Entry 2DGM (X-ray diffraction, 1.95 A resolution); this record covers chains C and D of the 6 polymer chains in the assembly.

Chain C (and D):
Protein: Glutamate decarboxylase beta
Source organism: Escherichia coli
Notes: EC 4.1.1.15; chain D of this document is another copy of the same molecule, construct and numbering; everything in this record applies to it too
UniProtKB: P69910 (DCEB_ECOLI); residues 1-466 here = UniProt positions 1-466
Amino-acid sequence (466 residues; row label = number of the first residue in the row):
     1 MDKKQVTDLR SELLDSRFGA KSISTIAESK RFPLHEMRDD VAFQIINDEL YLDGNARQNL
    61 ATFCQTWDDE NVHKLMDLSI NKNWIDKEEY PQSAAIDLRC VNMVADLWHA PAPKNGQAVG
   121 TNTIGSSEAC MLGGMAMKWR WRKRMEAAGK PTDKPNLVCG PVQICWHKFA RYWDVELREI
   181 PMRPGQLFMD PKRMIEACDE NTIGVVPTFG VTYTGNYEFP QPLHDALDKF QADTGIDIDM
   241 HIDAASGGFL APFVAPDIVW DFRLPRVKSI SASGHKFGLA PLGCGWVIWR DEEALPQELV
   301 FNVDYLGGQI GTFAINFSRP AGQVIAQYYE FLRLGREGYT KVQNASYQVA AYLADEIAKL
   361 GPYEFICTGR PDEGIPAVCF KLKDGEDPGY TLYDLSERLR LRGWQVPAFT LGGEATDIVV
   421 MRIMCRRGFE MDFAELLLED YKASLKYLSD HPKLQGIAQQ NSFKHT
Unresolved in the structure: 1-2, 457-466
Covalent attachments: pyridoxal phosphate (PLP) linked to Lys276
Small-molecule neighbours: pyridoxal phosphate (PLP): Gly125, Ser126, Ser127, Gln163, Cys165, Thr208, Gly210, Thr212, Asp243, Ala245, Ser246, Ser273, His275
Swiss-Prot annotation at these positions:
  - binding site (substrate): Thr62, Asn83
  - binding site (pyridoxal 5'-phosphate): Ser126, Ser127, Thr212, His275
  - modified residue: Lys276 (N6-(pyridoxal phosphate)lysine), Lys446 (N6-acetyllysine), Lys453 (N6-acetyllysine), Lys464 (N6-acetyllysine)
  - mutagenesis: Lys276 (K276A: Strongly reduces pyridoxal phosphate binding and increases stability of the polypeptide; K276H: Abolishes pyridoxal phosphate binding)
From the paper describing this entry:
  - binding site for iodide ion: Ser16, Arg17, Phe18, Trp67, Asp68, His73, Asn81, Val342, Arg427
  - allosteric site: Ser16 to Gly19

Chain C / chain D interface:
Residue-residue contacts - 218 pairs, chain C then chain D:
  Ala27(C) with Arg99(D); Tyr328(D)
  Glu28(C) with Arg99(D); Met103(D); Tyr328(D), hydrogen bond (backbone-side chain)
  Ser29(C) with Arg99(D); Asn102(D), hydrogen bond (backbone-side chain)
  Lys30(C) with Asn102(D)
  Arg31(C) with Met103(D); Asp106(D)
  Phe32(C) with Met103(D); Asp106(D), hydrogen bond (backbone-side chain); Leu107(D), hydrophobic; Phe253(D), hydrophobic; Phe331(D), hydrophobic; Gly335(D); Arg336(D)
  Pro33(C) with Met103(D); Phe331(D); Gly335(D); Arg336(D), hydrogen bond (backbone-backbone)
  Leu34(C) with Arg336(D), hydrogen bond (backbone-backbone); Glu337(D), hydrogen bond (backbone-backbone)
  His35(C) with Leu334(D); Gly335(D); Glu337(D), salt bridge
  Glu36(C) with Arg333(D); Leu334(D), hydrogen bond (backbone-backbone); Glu337(D), hydrogen bond (backbone-side chain); Gly338(D); Lys341(D), salt bridge
  Met37(C) with Leu332(D); Arg333(D), hydrogen bond (backbone-backbone)
  Asp39(C) with Asn71(D), hydrogen bond; Tyr329(D); Arg333(D)
  Ala42(C) with Tyr329(D), hydrophobic; Arg333(D)
  Phe43(C) with Asn71(D); Lys74(D); Leu75(D), hydrophobic; Leu78(D), hydrophobic; Tyr329(D)
  Ile46(C) with Ile325(D), hydrophobic; Tyr328(D), hydrophobic; Tyr329(D), hydrophobic
  Asn47(C) with Leu78(D)
  Glu49(C) with Gln92(D), hydrogen bond; Ile96(D); Arg99(D), salt bridge
  Leu50(C) with Lys82(D); Ser93(D); Ile325(D), hydrophobic
  Leu52(C) with Gln92(D)
  Asp53(C) with Lys82(D), salt bridge; Tyr90(D); Pro91(D); Gln92(D), hydrogen bond (side chain-backbone); Ser93(D), hydrogen bond
  Gly54(C) with Glu89(D)
  Ala56(C) with Tyr90(D)
  Asn59(C) with Glu89(D), hydrogen bond; Tyr90(D), hydrogen bond
  Ala61(C) with Glu89(D)
  Thr62(C) with Asp86(D); Glu89(D)
  Cys64(C) with Asn83(D); Ser318(D)
  Gln65(C) with Asn81(D)
  Thr66(C) with Asn81(D), hydrogen bond (backbone-side chain)
  Trp67(C) with Asn81(D)
  Asp68(C) with Ile80(D); Asn81(D), hydrogen bond
  Asn71(C) with Asp39(D), hydrogen bond; Phe43(D)
  His73(C) with Asp77(D), salt bridge; Ile80(D)
  Lys74(C) with Phe43(D)
  Leu75(C) with Phe43(D), hydrophobic
  Asp77(C) with His73(D), salt bridge
  Leu78(C) with Asn47(D)
  Ile80(C) with Asp68(D); His73(D); Leu282(D)
  Asn81(C) with Gln65(D); Thr66(D), hydrogen bond (side chain-backbone); Trp67(D); Asp68(D); Leu282(D)
  Lys82(C) with Leu50(D); Asp53(D), salt bridge; Leu282(D)
  Asn83(C) with Cys64(D); Leu282(D)
  Glu89(C) with Asp53(D); Asn59(D), hydrogen bond; Ala61(D); Thr62(D); Gln405(D)
  Tyr90(C) with Asp53(D); Ala56(D); Asn59(D)
  Pro91(C) with Leu52(D); Asp53(D)
  Gln92(C) with Glu49(D), hydrogen bond; Leu52(D); Asp53(D), hydrogen bond (backbone-side chain)
  Ser93(C) with Leu50(D); Asp53(D), hydrogen bond
  Ile96(C) with Glu49(D); Leu50(D), hydrophobic
  Arg99(C) with Ala27(D); Glu28(D); Ser29(D); Glu49(D), salt bridge
  Asn102(C) with Ser29(D), hydrogen bond (side chain-backbone); Lys30(D)
  Met103(C) with Glu28(D); Arg31(D); Phe32(D); Pro33(D)
  Asp106(C) with Arg31(D), salt bridge; Phe32(D), hydrogen bond (side chain-backbone)
  Ile124(C) with Ile124(D), hydrophobic; Asn316(D); Ser318(D); Arg319(D)
  Ser127(C) with Ile315(D), hydrogen bond (side chain-backbone); Phe317(D)
  Glu128(C) with Asn316(D)
  Met131(C) with Ile315(D), hydrophobic
  Met135(C) with Tyr172(D), hydrophobic
  Trp139(C) with Arg171(D); Tyr172(D); Asp174(D)
  Arg142(C) with Asp174(D), salt bridge
  Gln163(C) with Phe317(D)
  Ile164(C) with Phe317(D), hydrophobic
  His167(C) with Phe301(D)
  Lys168(C) with Phe301(D); Thr312(D); Ala314(D)
  Arg171(C) with Trp139(D); Glu298(D)
  Tyr172(C) with Met135(D), hydrophobic; Trp173(D), hydrogen bond (backbone-side chain); Leu299(D), hydrogen bond (side chain-backbone); Phe301(D); Phe313(D); Ala314(D)
  Trp173(C) with Tyr172(D), hydrogen bond (side chain-backbone); Trp173(D), hydrophobic
  Asp174(C) with Trp139(D); Arg142(D), salt bridge
  Phe253(C) with Phe32(D), hydrophobic
  His275(C) with Ser318(D)
  Leu282(C) with Asn81(D); Lys82(D); Asn83(D); Ser318(D); Pro320(D)
  Glu298(C) with Arg171(D), hydrogen bond (backbone-side chain)
  Leu299(C) with Tyr172(D)
  Phe301(C) with Ile164(D), hydrophobic; His167(D); Lys168(D); Arg171(D)
  Thr312(C) with Lys168(D)
  Phe313(C) with Tyr172(D)
  Ala314(C) with Tyr172(D), hydrogen bond (backbone-side chain)
  Ile315(C) with Ser127(D), hydrogen bond (backbone-side chain); Met131(D); Ile315(D), hydrophobic
  Asn316(C) with Ile124(D); Ser127(D); Glu128(D); Asn316(D), hydrogen bond
  Phe317(C) with Ser127(D); Gln163(D); Ile164(D), hydrophobic
  Ser318(C) with Cys64(D), hydrogen bond; Ile124(D); His275(D)
  Arg319(C) with Leu282(D)
  Pro320(C) with Leu282(D); Gln323(D)
  Gln323(C) with Pro320(D)
  Ile325(C) with Ile46(D), hydrophobic; Leu50(D), hydrophobic
  Tyr328(C) with Ala27(D); Glu28(D), hydrogen bond (side chain-backbone); Ile46(D), hydrophobic
  Tyr329(C) with Asp39(D); Ala42(D), hydrophobic; Phe43(D); Ile46(D), hydrophobic
  Phe331(C) with Phe32(D), hydrophobic; Pro33(D)
  Leu332(C) with Pro33(D), hydrophobic; Met37(D)
  Arg333(C) with Glu36(D); Met37(D), hydrogen bond (side chain-backbone); Asp39(D); Ala42(D)
  Leu334(C) with His35(D); Glu36(D), hydrogen bond (backbone-backbone)
  Gly335(C) with Phe32(D); Pro33(D); His35(D)
  Arg336(C) with Phe32(D); Pro33(D), hydrogen bond (backbone-backbone); Leu34(D)
  Glu337(C) with Leu34(D), hydrogen bond (backbone-backbone); His35(D), salt bridge; Glu36(D), hydrogen bond (side chain-backbone)
  Gly338(C) with Glu36(D)
  Tyr339(C) with Phe32(D), hydrophobic
  Gln405(C) with Glu89(D)
Interface residues without a listed pair, chain C (103 interface residues in all): Met76, Ser79, Asp86, Glu88, Leu107, Lys138, Pro281, Gly283, Lys341
Interface residues without a listed pair, chain D (100 interface residues in all): Met76, Ser79, Pro281, Gly283, Tyr339

Summary:
Chain C and chain D form an interface of 103 and 100 residues respectively; the contacts include 40 hydrogen
bonds and 12 salt bridges. Among the polar pairs are His35(C)-Glu337(D), Glu36(C)-Lys341(D) and
Glu49(C)-Arg99(D). The paper reports a binding site for iodide ion at Ser16(C), Arg17(C) and Phe18(C) among
others; an allosteric site at Ser16(C).
Both chains are Glutamate decarboxylase beta (Escherichia coli). Entry 2DGM (Crystal structure of Escherichia
coli GadB in complex with iodide) was determined by X-ray diffraction (same publication as 2DGK and 2DGL).
